7QTX - chains A and B; structure by X-ray diffraction, 2.12 A resolution.

# Chain A
Protein: Bcl-2
From: Human gammaherpesvirus 8
Reference sequence: Q76RI8 (Q76RI8_HHV8); residue numbers follow UniProt; this construct covers 1-146
Amino-acid sequence (151 residues; each row starts with the number of its first residue; numbers below 1 keep their minus sign (Gly-4 is residue -4)):
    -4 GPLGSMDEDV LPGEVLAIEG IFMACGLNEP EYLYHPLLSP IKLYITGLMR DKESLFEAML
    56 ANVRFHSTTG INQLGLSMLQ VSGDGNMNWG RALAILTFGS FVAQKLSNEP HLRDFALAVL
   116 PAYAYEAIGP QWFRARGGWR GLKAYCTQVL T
Not modelled in the structure: -4 to 5, 146
Differences from the reference sequence: expression tag (-4 to 0); engineered mutation Ala117 (Val in Q76RI8)

# Chain B
Protein: Bcl-2-binding component 3, isoforms 1/2
Reference sequence: Q9BXH1 (BBC3_HUMAN); numbering as in UniProt (aligned over 130-155)
Amino-acid sequence (26 residues; row label = number of the first residue in the row):
   130 EEQWAREIGA QLRRMADDLN AQYERR
Not modelled in the structure: 130
Curated features (UniProtKB/Swiss-Prot):
  - motif: Ile137 to Gln151 (BH3)

# Chain A / chain B interface
Contacting residue pairs (41; chain A residue first):
  Leu43(A) - Met144(B)  hydrophobic
  Lys47(A) - Met144(B)
  Phe51(A) - Met144(B)  hydrophobic
  Met54(A) - Gln140(B)
  Met54(A) - Leu141(B)  hydrophobic
  Leu55(A) - Ile137(B)  hydrophobic
  Val58(A) - Trp133(B)  hydrophobic
  Gly65(A) - Trp133(B)
  Gln68(A) - Gln132(B)  hydrogen bond
  Gln68(A) - Trp133(B)
  Gln68(A) - Ala134(B)
  Leu69(A) - Trp133(B)
  Leu71(A) - Ala134(B)  hydrophobic
  Ser72(A) - Trp133(B)
  Ser72(A) - Ala134(B)
  Ser72(A) - Ile137(B)
  Gln75(A) - Ala134(B)
  Gln75(A) - Arg135(B)
  Gln75(A) - Arg142(B)  hydrogen bond (backbone-side chain)
  Val76(A) - Leu141(B)  hydrophobic
  Val76(A) - Arg142(B)  hydrogen bond (backbone-side chain)
  Gly78(A) - Arg142(B)
  Asp79(A) - Arg142(B)  salt bridge
  Asn83(A) - Asn149(B)  hydrogen bond
  Gly85(A) - Ala145(B)
  Gly85(A) - Leu148(B)
  Gly85(A) - Asn149(B)
  Arg86(A) - Arg142(B)
  Arg86(A) - Ala145(B)
  Ala89(A) - Leu141(B)
  Ala89(A) - Met144(B)  hydrophobic
  Phe93(A) - Ile137(B)  hydrophobic
  Phe93(A) - Leu141(B)  hydrophobic
  Tyr140(A) - Leu148(B)  hydrogen bond (side chain-backbone)
  Tyr140(A) - Asn149(B)  hydrogen bond
  Tyr140(A) - Tyr152(B)  hydrophobic
  Gln143(A) - Tyr152(B)
  Val144(A) - Leu148(B)
  Val144(A) - Gln151(B)  hydrogen bond (backbone-side chain)
  Val144(A) - Tyr152(B)  hydrophobic
  Leu145(A) - Leu148(B)  hydrophobic
Other interface residues (no listed pair), chain A (30 interface residues in all): Ala53, Arg59, Phe60, Ser77, Leu88, Thr92
Other interface residues (no listed pair), chain B (15 interface residues in all): Gly138
The authors on this interface:
  - residue pairs: Gln68(A)-Gln132(B) (hydrogen bond), Val76(A)-Arg142(B) (hydrogen bond), Asp79(A)-Arg142(B) (salt bridge), Asn83(A)-Asn149(B) (hydrogen bond), Tyr140(A)-Asn149(B) (hydrogen bond)
  - interface residues, chain B: Trp133(B), Ile137(B), Leu141(B), Met144(B), Leu148(B)

# In short
Chain A and chain B form an interface of 30 and 15 residues respectively, with 7 hydrogen bonds and 1 salt
bridge. Polar contacts include Asp79(A)-Arg142(B), Gln68(A)-Gln132(B) and Gln75(A)-Arg142(B). The authors
report hydrogen bonds between Gln68(A) and Gln132(B), Val76(A) and Arg142(B) and Asn83(A) and Asn149(B) among
others; a salt bridge between Asp79(A) and Arg142(B). The paper reports interface residues Trp133(B),
Ile137(B) and Leu141(B) among others.
Chain A is Bcl-2 (Human gammaherpesvirus 8) and chain B is Bcl-2-binding component 3, isoforms 1/2; the
structure, Kaposi sarcoma associated herpes virus (KSHV) encoded apoptosis inhibitor, KsBcl-2 in complex with
Puma BH3, was determined by X-ray diffraction together with 7QTW from the same study.
